6SJD - chains B and A of the 3 polymer chains in the assembly; structure by X-ray diffraction, 3.29 A resolution.

== Chain B (and A) ==
Molecule: Probable ribonuclease ZC3H12B
Organism: Homo sapiens
Notes: EC 3.1.-.-; chain A of this document is another copy of the same molecule, construct and numbering; everything in this record applies to it too
Reference sequence: Q5HYM0 (ZC12B_HUMAN); residues 184-361 here correspond to UniProt positions 185-362 (UniProt number = residue number + 1)
Chain sequence (178 residues; row label = number of the first residue in the row):
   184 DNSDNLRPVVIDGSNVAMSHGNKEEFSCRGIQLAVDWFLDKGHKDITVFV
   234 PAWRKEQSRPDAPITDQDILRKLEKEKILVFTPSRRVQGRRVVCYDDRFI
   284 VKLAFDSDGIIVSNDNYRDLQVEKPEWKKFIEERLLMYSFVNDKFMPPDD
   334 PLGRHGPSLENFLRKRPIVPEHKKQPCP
Disordered / not traced: 184, 353-361 (chain A: fully traced)
Ion coordination: Mg2+ near Asp280 (its only coordinating residue here)
What the authors report for this chain:
  - Mg2+ coordination: Asp280
  - binding site for the 21-nt RNA strand: Asp244, Arg301, Asp302

== Interface between chain B and chain A ==
Contacting residue pairs (31):
  Glu257(B) with Lys206(A), salt bridge
  Lys258(B) with Lys206(A)
  Lys260(B) with Asn205(A); Asn325(A)
  Val263(B) with Ser322(A); Phe323(A)
  Phe264(B) with Ser322(A), hydrogen bond (backbone-side chain)
  Thr265(B) with Ser322(A)
  Pro266(B) with Met320(A), hydrophobic; Ser322(A)
  Ser267(B) with Met320(A)
  Arg268(B) with Asn299(A); Ile314(A), hydrogen bond (side chain-backbone); Glu315(A), hydrogen bond (side chain-backbone); Leu318(A); Met320(A)
  Arg269(B) with Arg301(A)
  Val270(B) with Glu315(A)
  Gln271(B) with Glu315(A), hydrogen bond
  Val275(B) with Gly336(A)
  Cys277(B) with Pro331(A), hydrophobic; Asp333(A); Pro334(A)
  Tyr278(B) with Asp333(A)
  Arg281(B) with Asp332(A), salt bridge
  Phe282(B) with Pro330(A); Pro331(A), hydrophobic
  Lys285(B) with Met329(A); Pro330(A); Asp332(A), salt bridge
  Asp289(B) with Lys327(A), salt bridge
Other interface residues (no listed pair), chain B (24 interface residues in all): Thr230, Phe232, Arg254, Leu286, Val305
Other interface residues (no listed pair), chain A (23 interface residues in all): Tyr321, Val324, Leu335, Lys357

== Summary ==
Chain B and chain A form an interface of 24 and 23 residues respectively; the contacts include 4 hydrogen
bonds and 4 salt bridges. Among the polar pairs are Glu257(B)-Lys206(A), Arg281(B)-Asp332(A) and
Lys285(B)-Asp332(A). From the paper: a binding site for the 21-nt RNA strand at Asp244(B), Arg301(B) and
Asp302(B); Mg2+ coordination by Asp280(B).
Both chains are Probable ribonuclease ZC3H12B (Homo sapiens). Entry 6SJD (ZC3H12B-ribonuclease domain bound to
RNA) was determined by X-ray diffraction.
